1WBZ - chains A and B of the 3 polymer chains in the assembly; structure by X-ray diffraction, 2.00 A resolution.

== Chain A ==
Name: H-2 class I histocompatibility antigen, K-B alpha chain precursor
Organism: Mus musculus
Notes: fragment: extracellular domains, residues 22-296
UniProtKB: P01901 (HA1B_MOUSE); residues 1-275 here correspond to UniProt positions 22-296 (UniProt number = residue number + 21)
Sequence (275 residues; each row starts with the number of its first residue):
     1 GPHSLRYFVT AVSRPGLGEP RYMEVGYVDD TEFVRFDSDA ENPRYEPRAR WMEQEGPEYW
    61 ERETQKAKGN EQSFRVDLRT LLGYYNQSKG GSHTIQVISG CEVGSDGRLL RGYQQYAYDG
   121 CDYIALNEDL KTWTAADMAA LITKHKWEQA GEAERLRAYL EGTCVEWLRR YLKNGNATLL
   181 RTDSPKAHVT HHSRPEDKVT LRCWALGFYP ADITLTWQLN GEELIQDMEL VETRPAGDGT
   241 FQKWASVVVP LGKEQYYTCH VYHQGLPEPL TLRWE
UniProt features mapped onto this chain:
  - region: Glu275 (Connecting peptide)
  - glycosylation (N-linked (GlcNAc...) asparagine): Asn86, Asn176
Disulfide bonds: Cys101-Cys164, Cys203-Cys259

== Chain B ==
Name: Beta-2microglobulin
Organism: Mus musculus
UniProtKB: P01887 (B2MG_MOUSE); residues 1-99 here correspond to UniProt positions 21-119 (UniProt number = residue number + 20)
Sequence (99 residues; each row starts with the number of its first residue):
     1 IQKTPQIQVY SRHPPENGKP NILNCYVTQF HPPHIEIQML KNGKKIPKVE MSDMSFSKDW
    61 SFYILAHTEF TPTETDTYAC RVKHDSMAEP KTVYWDRDM
Disulfide bonds: Cys25-Cys80

== Interface between chain A and chain B ==
Pairs across the interface (50; chain A residue first):
  Phe8(A) - Phe56(B)
  Val9(A) - Phe56(B)
  Thr10(A) - Phe56(B)
  Thr10(A) - Phe62(B)
  Tyr27(A) - Ser55(B)
  Arg35(A) - Asp53(B)
  Arg35(A) - Met54(B)  hydrogen bond (side chain-backbone)
  Arg35(A) - Ser55(B)
  Arg48(A) - Asp53(B)  salt bridge
  Thr94(A) - His31(B)
  Thr94(A) - Pro33(B)
  Gln96(A) - His31(B)  hydrogen bond
  Gln96(A) - Phe56(B)
  Gln96(A) - Trp60(B)  hydrogen bond (side chain-backbone)
  Gln96(A) - Phe62(B)
  Val97(A) - Phe56(B)
  Ile98(A) - Phe56(B)  hydrophobic
  Ile98(A) - Lys58(B)
  Ile98(A) - Trp60(B)  hydrophobic
  Gln115(A) - Trp60(B)
  Tyr116(A) - Trp60(B)
  Ala117(A) - Trp60(B)
  Asp119(A) - His31(B)
  Gly120(A) - Lys3(B)  hydrogen bond (backbone-side chain)
  Gly120(A) - His31(B)  hydrogen bond (backbone-side chain)
  Gly120(A) - Trp60(B)
  Cys121(A) - Ile1(B)  hydrophobic
  Asp122(A) - Trp60(B)  hydrogen bond
  His192(A) - Asp98(B)  salt bridge
  Arg202(A) - Asp98(B)  hydrogen bond (side chain-backbone)
  Arg202(A) - Met99(B)
  Trp204(A) - Asp98(B)
  Trp204(A) - Met99(B)
  Leu206(A) - Pro14(B)  hydrophobic
  Val231(A) - Gln8(B)
  Glu232(A) - Gln8(B)  hydrogen bond (backbone-side chain)
  Arg234(A) - Gln8(B)  hydrogen bond
  Arg234(A) - Tyr10(B)
  Arg234(A) - Met99(B)  hydrogen bond (side chain-backbone)
  Pro235(A) - Tyr10(B)  hydrogen bond (backbone-side chain)
  Pro235(A) - Asn24(B)
  Pro235(A) - Tyr26(B)
  Ala236(A) - Arg12(B)  hydrogen bond (backbone-side chain)
  Ala236(A) - Asn24(B)  hydrogen bond (backbone-side chain)
  Gly237(A) - Arg12(B)  hydrogen bond (backbone-side chain)
  Gly237(A) - Leu65(B)
  Gln242(A) - Tyr10(B)
  Gln242(A) - Ser11(B)  hydrogen bond (side chain-backbone)
  Gln242(A) - Arg12(B)  hydrogen bond (side chain-backbone)
  Trp244(A) - Met99(B)  hydrogen bond (side chain-backbone)
Also at the interface, not in a pair above, chain A (34 interface residues in all): Val12, Met23, Glu32, Thr233, Asp238
Also at the interface, not in a pair above, chain B (24 interface residues in all): Ser57, Asp59, Tyr63

== In short ==
34 residues of chain A face 24 of chain B across their interface, with 17 hydrogen bonds and 2 salt bridges.
Polar pairs include Arg48(A)-Asp53(B), His192(A)-Asp98(B) and Arg35(A)-Met54(B).
Chain A is H-2 class I histocompatibility antigen, K-B alpha chain precursor and chain B is
Beta-2microglobulin, both from Mus musculus; the structure, CRYSTAL STRUCTURES OF MURINE MHC CLASS I H-2 Db
AND Kb MOLECULES IN COMPLEX WITH CTL ..., was determined by X-ray diffraction, deposited together with 1WBX
and 1WBY.
